7LGM - chains A and B; structure by electron microscopy, 4.40 A resolution (low resolution: residue-level contacts below are approximate; hydrogen-bond / salt-bridge calls are withheld).

[Chain A (and B)]
Protein: Cyanophycin synthase
Source organism: Acinetobacter baylyi (strain ATCC 33305 / BD413 / ADP1)
Notes: EC 6.3.2.29, 6.3.2.30; chain B of this document is another copy of the same molecule, construct and numbering; everything in this record applies to it too
UniProt: Q6FCQ7 (Q6FCQ7_ACIAD); residue numbers follow UniProt; this construct covers 1-914
Amino-acid sequence (929 residues; each row starts with the number of its first residue):
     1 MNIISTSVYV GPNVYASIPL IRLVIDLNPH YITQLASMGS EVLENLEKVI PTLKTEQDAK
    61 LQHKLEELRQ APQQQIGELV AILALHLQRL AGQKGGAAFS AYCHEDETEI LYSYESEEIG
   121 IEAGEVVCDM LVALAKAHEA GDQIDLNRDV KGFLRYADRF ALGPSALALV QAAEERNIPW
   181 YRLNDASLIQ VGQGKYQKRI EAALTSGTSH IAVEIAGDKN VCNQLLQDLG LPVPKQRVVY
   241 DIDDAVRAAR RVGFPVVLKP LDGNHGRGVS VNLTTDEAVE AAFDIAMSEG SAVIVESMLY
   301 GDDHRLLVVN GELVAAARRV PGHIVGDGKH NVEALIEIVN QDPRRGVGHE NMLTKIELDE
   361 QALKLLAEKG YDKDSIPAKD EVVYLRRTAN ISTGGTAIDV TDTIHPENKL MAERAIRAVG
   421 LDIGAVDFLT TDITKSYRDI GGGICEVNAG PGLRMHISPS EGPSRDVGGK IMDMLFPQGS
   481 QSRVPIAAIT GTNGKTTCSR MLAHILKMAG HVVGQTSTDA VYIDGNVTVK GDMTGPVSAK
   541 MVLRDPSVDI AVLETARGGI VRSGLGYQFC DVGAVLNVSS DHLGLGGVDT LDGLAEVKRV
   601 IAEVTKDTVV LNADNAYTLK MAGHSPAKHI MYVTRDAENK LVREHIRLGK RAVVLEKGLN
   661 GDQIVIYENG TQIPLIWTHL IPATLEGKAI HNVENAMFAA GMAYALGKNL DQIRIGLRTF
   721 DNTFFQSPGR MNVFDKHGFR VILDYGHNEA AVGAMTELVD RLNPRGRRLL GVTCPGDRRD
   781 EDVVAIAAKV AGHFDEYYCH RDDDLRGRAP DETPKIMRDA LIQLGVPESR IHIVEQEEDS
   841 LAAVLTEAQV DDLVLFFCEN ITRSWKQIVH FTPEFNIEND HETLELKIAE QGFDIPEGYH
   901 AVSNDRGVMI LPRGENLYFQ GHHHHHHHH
Not modelled in the structure: 1, 721-929
Construct notes: expression tag (915-929)
Small-molecule neighbours: ATP (adenosine-5'-triphosphate): V257, K259, P260, G266, R267, E296, S297, M298, L299, D303, R305, T388, D427, L429, E446, N448

[How chain A and chain B interact]
Pairs across the interface - 64 pairs, chain A then chain B:
  L183(A) with L225(B)
  N184(A) with V221(B)
  L188(A) with I211(B)
  R199(A) with I211(B); A418(B); V419(B)
  L204(A) with H210(B); I211(B)
  T205(A) with I211(B)
  S206(A) with S209(B)
  T208(A) with S209(B); H210(B)
  S209(A) with S206(B); T208(B); S209(B); H210(B)
  H210(A) with L204(B); T208(B); S209(B); H210(B); V213(B)
  I211(A) with L188(B); R199(B); I200(B); L204(B); T205(B)
  V213(A) with H210(B)
  V221(A) with N184(B)
  L225(A) with L183(B); R199(B)
  Q227(A) with M541(B)
  D228(A) with K540(B); M541(B); R544(B)
  L229(A) with T528(B); M541(B)
  G230(A) with T528(B); V529(B); M541(B)
  E407(A) with N526(B)
  M411(A) with T528(B)
  R414(A) with T528(B); D545(B)
  A418(A) with R199(B)
  V419(A) with R199(B)
  Y437(A) with V527(B)
  R438(A) with V527(B); T528(B)
  N526(A) with E407(B)
  V527(A) with Y437(B); R438(B)
  T528(A) with L229(B); G230(B); M411(B); R414(B); R438(B)
  V529(A) with G230(B)
  K540(A) with D228(B)
  M541(A) with Q227(B); D228(B); L229(B); G230(B)
  R544(A) with D228(B)
  D545(A) with R414(B)
Interface residues without a listed pair, chain A (39 interface residues in all): I200, E201, E214, I215, Q224, L410
Interface residues without a listed pair, chain B (38 interface residues in all): E201, I215, Q224, L410

[Summary]
The interface between chain A and chain B involves 39 residues on one side and 38 on the other. Bound to chain
A: ATP.
Both chains are Cyanophycin synthase (Acinetobacter baylyi (strain ATCC 33305 / BD413 / ADP1)). Entry 7LGM
(Cyanophycin synthetase from A. baylyi DSM587 with ATP) was determined by electron microscopy, deposited
together with 7LG5, 7LGJ and 7LGQ.
